PDB entry 6CW9 | X-ray diffraction, 2.00 A resolution | chains C and D of the 4 polymer chains in the assembly

== Chain C ==
Molecule: Chimeric T cell antigen receptor alpha chain. Va14, Va24, Ja18
From: Mus musculus
Sequence (203 residues; each row starts with the number of its first residue):
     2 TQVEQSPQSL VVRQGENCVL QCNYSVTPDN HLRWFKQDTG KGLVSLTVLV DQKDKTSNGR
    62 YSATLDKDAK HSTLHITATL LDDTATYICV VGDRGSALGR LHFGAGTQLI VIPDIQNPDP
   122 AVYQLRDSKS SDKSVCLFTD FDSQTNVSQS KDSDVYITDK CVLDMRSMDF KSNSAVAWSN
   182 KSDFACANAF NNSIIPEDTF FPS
Disulfides: C23-C90, C137-C187
Small-molecule neighbours: 7LM (N-[(2S,3S,4R)-1-(alpha-D-galactopyranosyloxy)-3,4-dihydroxy-16-phenylhexadecan-2-yl]octanamide): P29, D30, N31, D94, R95, G96

== Chain D ==
Molecule: Chimeric T cell antigen receptor beta chain Vb8.2, vb11
From: Mus musculus
Sequence (239 residues; row label = number of the first residue in the row):
     2 AAVTQSPRNK VAVTGGKVTL SCNQTNNHNN MYWYRQDTGH GLRLIHYSYG AGSTEKGDIP
    62 DGYKASRPSQ ENFSLILELA TPSQTSVYFC ASGDEGYTQY FGPGTRLLVL EDLRNVTPPK
   122 VSLFEPSKAE ISHTQKATLV CLATGFYPDH VELSWWVNGK EVHSGVCTDP QPLKEQPALN
   182 DSRYSLSSRL RVSATFWQNP RNHFRCQVQF YGLSENDEWT QDRAKPVTQI VSAEAWGRA
Disulfides: C23-C91, C142-C207

== Chain C / chain D interface ==
Contacting residue pairs (97; chain C residue first):
  N31(C) - Y98(D)
  H32(C) - Y98(D)
  R34(C) - Y98(D)
  R34(C) - T99(D)
  Q38(C) - Q37(D)  hydrogen bond
  Q38(C) - F90(D)
  G41(C) - R107(D)  hydrogen bond (backbone-side chain)
  L44(C) - F102(D)  hydrophobic
  V51(C) - Y98(D)
  I89(C) - Q37(D)
  R95(C) - Y98(D)
  G96(C) - Y98(D)
  S97(C) - E96(D)
  S97(C) - G97(D)
  S97(C) - Y98(D)
  A98(C) - N31(D)
  A98(C) - Y33(D)
  A98(C) - D95(D)
  A98(C) - E96(D)  hydrogen bond (backbone-backbone)
  A98(C) - G97(D)
  R101(C) - L45(D)
  R101(C) - Y48(D)  hydrogen bond
  R101(C) - D59(D)  salt bridge
  L102(C) - Y35(D)
  L102(C) - Q100(D)
  F104(C) - Y35(D)  hydrophobic
  F104(C) - G42(D)
  F104(C) - L43(D)
  F104(C) - F102(D)  hydrophobic
  G105(C) - G42(D)
  A106(C) - G40(D)
  A106(C) - H41(D)
  A106(C) - G42(D)
  D120(C) - H134(D)  salt bridge
  Y124(C) - S128(D)
  Y124(C) - A130(D)
  Y124(C) - E131(D)
  Y124(C) - H134(D)
  Y124(C) - T135(D)
  Q125(C) - S128(D)
  L126(C) - F125(D)
  L126(C) - E126(D)
  L126(C) - T139(D)
  L126(C) - V141(D)  hydrophobic
  R127(C) - F125(D)
  R127(C) - E126(D)  hydrogen bond (backbone-backbone)
  D128(C) - S123(D)  hydrogen bond
  D128(C) - L124(D)
  D128(C) - F125(D)
  S129(C) - L124(D)  hydrogen bond (backbone-backbone)
  S129(C) - E126(D)
  S129(C) - E235(D)
  K130(C) - E235(D)  salt bridge
  K134(C) - F125(D)
  S135(C) - F125(D)
  V136(C) - F125(D)  hydrophobic
  V136(C) - L143(D)  hydrophobic
  L138(C) - T139(D)
  T140(C) - R192(D)
  D141(C) - T135(D)
  D141(C) - R192(D)  salt bridge
  Y157(C) - L174(D)  hydrophobic
  Y157(C) - E176(D)  hydrogen bond (side chain-backbone)
  Y157(C) - Q177(D)
  I158(C) - L174(D)
  T159(C) - D170(D)
  T159(C) - S188(D)
  T159(C) - R190(D)  hydrogen bond
  D160(C) - R190(D)
  C162(C) - C168(D)  disulfide
  C162(C) - T169(D)
  C162(C) - R190(D)
  V163(C) - C168(D)
  L164(C) - G166(D)
  L164(C) - V167(D)
  L164(C) - C168(D)  hydrophobic
  L164(C) - R192(D)
  D165(C) - S165(D)
  D165(C) - G166(D)  hydrogen bond (backbone-backbone)
  M166(C) - K137(D)
  M166(C) - S165(D)
  M166(C) - R192(D)
  M166(C) - V193(D)
  M166(C) - S194(D)
  R167(C) - S165(D)  hydrogen bond (backbone-side chain)
  M169(C) - S194(D)
  F171(C) - K137(D)
  F171(C) - R192(D)
  S173(C) - R192(D)  hydrogen bond
  S175(C) - R190(D)  hydrogen bond
  A176(C) - R190(D)
  V177(C) - S188(D)
  V177(C) - R190(D)
  W179(C) - L143(D)  hydrophobic
  W179(C) - S186(D)
  F201(C) - H134(D)
  P203(C) - A130(D)  hydrophobic
Interface residues without a listed pair, chain C (57 interface residues in all): F36, K42, G43, V49, L99, S154, S168
Interface residues without a listed pair, chain D (54 interface residues in all): Y50, P104, P127, K175, A236
Disulfides between the chains: C162(C)-C168(D)

== In short ==
Chain C and chain D form an interface of 57 and 54 residues respectively, with 1 disulfide bond, 13 hydrogen
bonds and 4 salt bridges. Among the polar pairs are R101(C)-D59(D), D120(C)-H134(D) and K130(C)-E235(D). Bound
to chain C: compound 7LM.
Chain C is Chimeric T cell antigen receptor alpha chain. Va14, Va24, Ja18 and chain D is Chimeric T cell
antigen receptor beta chain Vb8.2, vb11, both from Mus musculus; the structure, Structure of alpha-GC[8,16P]
bound by CD1d and in complex with the Va14Vb8.2 TCR, was determined by X-ray diffraction (same publication as
6C5M, 6C69, 6C6A, 6C6C, 6C6E, 6C6H and 10 further entries).
